PDB entry 4N7R | X-ray diffraction, 2.80 A resolution | chains A and C of the 4 polymer chains in the assembly

# Chain A
Protein: Glutamyl-tRNA reductase 1, chloroplastic
Source organism: Arabidopsis thaliana
Notes: EC 1.2.1.70
UniProtKB: P42804 (HEM11_ARATH); numbering as in UniProt (aligned over 73-543)
Chain sequence (472 residues; row label = number of the first residue in the row):
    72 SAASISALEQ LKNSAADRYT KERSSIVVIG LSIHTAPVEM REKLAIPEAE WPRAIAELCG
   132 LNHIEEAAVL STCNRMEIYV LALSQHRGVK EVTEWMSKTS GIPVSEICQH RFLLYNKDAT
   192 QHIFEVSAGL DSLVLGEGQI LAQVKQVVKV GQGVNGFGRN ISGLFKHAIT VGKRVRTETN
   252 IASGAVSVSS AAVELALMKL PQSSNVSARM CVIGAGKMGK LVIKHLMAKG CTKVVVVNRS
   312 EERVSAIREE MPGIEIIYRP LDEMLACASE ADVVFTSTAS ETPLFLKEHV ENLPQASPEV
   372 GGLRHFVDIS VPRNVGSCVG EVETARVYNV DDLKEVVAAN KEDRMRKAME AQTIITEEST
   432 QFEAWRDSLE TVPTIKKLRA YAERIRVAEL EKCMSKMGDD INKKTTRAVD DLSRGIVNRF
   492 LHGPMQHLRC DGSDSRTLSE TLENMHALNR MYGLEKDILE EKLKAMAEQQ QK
Disordered / not traced: 72-93, 466-478, 499-511, 525-543
Differences from the reference sequence: expression tag (72)
Reported in the primary citation:
  - conformationally variable residues (loop rearrangement, side-chain flip): R146, R415
  - catalytic residues: C144 (citing earlier work)
  - catalytic residues: R146

# Chain C
Protein: Genomic DNA, chromosome 3, P1 clone: MXL8
Source organism: Arabidopsis thaliana
UniProtKB: Q9LU39 (Q9LU39_ARATH); residue numbers follow UniProt; this construct covers 42-317
Chain sequence (310 residues; each row starts with the number of its first residue):
     8 MGSSHHHHHH SSGLVPRGSH MASMTGGQQM GRGSCSVSTT LDTPATASTH KPFPAEVSRS
    68 IMELSSVGTL STLTHDGWPL GVGVRFAVDK DGTPVLCLNR SVSPDKRSAL HVQLEQCGLR
   128 TPQCTIQGSI GRPGDDTVLK RLSATWREKF GEEVKEDSLY VVAVDRVLQM EDFMEDGIWV
   188 ASSDYKNASP DPLRDIAEDI VNQINANNME DIFRFCNVYV DLDFVVSETK MIWMDRLGFD
   248 LRVWSPRGVY DVRIPFPMEV TDEKGAKSSF NGMSQLAWEV EKSYCPADFN KVKLLKQVVG
   308 SSHSHKGGGQ
Disordered / not traced: 8-54, 307-317
Differences from the reference sequence: expression tag (8-41)

# How chain A and chain C interact
Contacting residue pairs (21; chain A residue first):
  H157(A) with D218(C), salt bridge; Q282(C), hydrogen bond; W285(C)
  R158(A) with W285(C); K289(C); Y291(C)
  V160(A) with Q282(C)
  K161(A) with Q282(C); E286(C); Y291(C)
  R182(A) with Q282(C)
  F183(A) with S275(C)
  L184(A) with S275(C), hydrogen bond (backbone-side chain); N278(C), hydrogen bond (backbone-side chain)
  L185(A) with K274(C); N278(C)
  Y186(A) with N278(C); Q282(C)
  D189(A) with K274(C), salt bridge
  H193(A) with K271(C), hydrogen bond
  E196(A) with K271(C), salt bridge
Other interface residues (no listed pair), chain A (14 interface residues in all): Q156, D202
Other interface residues (no listed pair), chain C (13 interface residues in all): R221, G279, S281
The authors on this interface:
  - interface residues, chain C: K271(C)

# Summary
The interface between chain A and chain C involves 14 residues on one side and 13 on the other, with 4
hydrogen bonds and 3 salt bridges. Polar contacts include H157(A)-D218(C), D189(A)-K274(C) and
E196(A)-K271(C). The paper reports catalytic residues C144(A) and R146(A); the interface residue K271(C).
Chain A is Glutamyl-tRNA reductase 1, chloroplastic and chain C is Genomic DNA, chromosome 3, P1 clone: MXL8,
both from Arabidopsis thaliana; the structure, Crystal structure of Arabidopsis glutamyl-tRNA reductase in
complex with its binding protein, was determined by X-ray diffraction.
